PDB entry 1MOV | X-ray diffraction, 2.40 A resolution | chain A

[Chain A]
Molecule: GFP-like non-fluorescent chromoprotein
Source organism: Montipora efflorescens
UniProtKB: P83690 (NFCP_MONEF); residues 7-225 here correspond to UniProt positions 3-221 (UniProt number = residue number - 4)
Sequence (219 residues; row label = number of the first residue in the row; note: 2 numbers in that range are skipped by the numbering (no residue carries them; nothing is unmodelled there)):
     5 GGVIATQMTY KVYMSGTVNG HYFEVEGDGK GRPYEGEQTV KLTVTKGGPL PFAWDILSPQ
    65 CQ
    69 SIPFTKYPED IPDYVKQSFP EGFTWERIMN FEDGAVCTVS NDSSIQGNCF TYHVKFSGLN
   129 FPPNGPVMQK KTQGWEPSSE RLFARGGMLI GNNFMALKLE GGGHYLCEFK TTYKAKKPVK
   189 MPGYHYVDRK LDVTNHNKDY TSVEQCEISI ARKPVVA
Covalent attachments: covalent link Gln-66/Ser-69
Modified / non-standard residues: Gln-66 ([2-(3-carbamoyl-1-imino-propyl)-4-(4-hydroxy-benzylidene)-5-oxo-4,5-dihydro-imidazol-1-yl]-acetic acid; CRQ)
Differences from the reference sequence: expression tag (5-6); chromophore (66, 66, 66); engineered mutation Ser-146 (His142 in P83690)
Curated features (UniProtKB/Swiss-Prot):
  - cross-link: Gln-66 (2-iminomethyl-5-imidazolinone (Gln-Gly))

[Overview]
Chain A is GFP-like non-fluorescent chromoprotein (Montipora efflorescens); the structure, Crystal structure
of Coral protein mutant, was determined by X-ray diffraction, deposited together with 1MOU.
